PDB entry 8EEB | electron microscopy, 3.90 A resolution | chain A

[Chain A]
Molecule: Phospholipid-transporting ATPase ABCA7
Source organism: Homo sapiens
Notes: EC 7.6.2.1
UniProt: Q8IZY2 (ABCA7_HUMAN); numbering as in UniProt (aligned over 1-2146)
Amino-acid sequence (2146 residues; each row starts with the number of its first residue):
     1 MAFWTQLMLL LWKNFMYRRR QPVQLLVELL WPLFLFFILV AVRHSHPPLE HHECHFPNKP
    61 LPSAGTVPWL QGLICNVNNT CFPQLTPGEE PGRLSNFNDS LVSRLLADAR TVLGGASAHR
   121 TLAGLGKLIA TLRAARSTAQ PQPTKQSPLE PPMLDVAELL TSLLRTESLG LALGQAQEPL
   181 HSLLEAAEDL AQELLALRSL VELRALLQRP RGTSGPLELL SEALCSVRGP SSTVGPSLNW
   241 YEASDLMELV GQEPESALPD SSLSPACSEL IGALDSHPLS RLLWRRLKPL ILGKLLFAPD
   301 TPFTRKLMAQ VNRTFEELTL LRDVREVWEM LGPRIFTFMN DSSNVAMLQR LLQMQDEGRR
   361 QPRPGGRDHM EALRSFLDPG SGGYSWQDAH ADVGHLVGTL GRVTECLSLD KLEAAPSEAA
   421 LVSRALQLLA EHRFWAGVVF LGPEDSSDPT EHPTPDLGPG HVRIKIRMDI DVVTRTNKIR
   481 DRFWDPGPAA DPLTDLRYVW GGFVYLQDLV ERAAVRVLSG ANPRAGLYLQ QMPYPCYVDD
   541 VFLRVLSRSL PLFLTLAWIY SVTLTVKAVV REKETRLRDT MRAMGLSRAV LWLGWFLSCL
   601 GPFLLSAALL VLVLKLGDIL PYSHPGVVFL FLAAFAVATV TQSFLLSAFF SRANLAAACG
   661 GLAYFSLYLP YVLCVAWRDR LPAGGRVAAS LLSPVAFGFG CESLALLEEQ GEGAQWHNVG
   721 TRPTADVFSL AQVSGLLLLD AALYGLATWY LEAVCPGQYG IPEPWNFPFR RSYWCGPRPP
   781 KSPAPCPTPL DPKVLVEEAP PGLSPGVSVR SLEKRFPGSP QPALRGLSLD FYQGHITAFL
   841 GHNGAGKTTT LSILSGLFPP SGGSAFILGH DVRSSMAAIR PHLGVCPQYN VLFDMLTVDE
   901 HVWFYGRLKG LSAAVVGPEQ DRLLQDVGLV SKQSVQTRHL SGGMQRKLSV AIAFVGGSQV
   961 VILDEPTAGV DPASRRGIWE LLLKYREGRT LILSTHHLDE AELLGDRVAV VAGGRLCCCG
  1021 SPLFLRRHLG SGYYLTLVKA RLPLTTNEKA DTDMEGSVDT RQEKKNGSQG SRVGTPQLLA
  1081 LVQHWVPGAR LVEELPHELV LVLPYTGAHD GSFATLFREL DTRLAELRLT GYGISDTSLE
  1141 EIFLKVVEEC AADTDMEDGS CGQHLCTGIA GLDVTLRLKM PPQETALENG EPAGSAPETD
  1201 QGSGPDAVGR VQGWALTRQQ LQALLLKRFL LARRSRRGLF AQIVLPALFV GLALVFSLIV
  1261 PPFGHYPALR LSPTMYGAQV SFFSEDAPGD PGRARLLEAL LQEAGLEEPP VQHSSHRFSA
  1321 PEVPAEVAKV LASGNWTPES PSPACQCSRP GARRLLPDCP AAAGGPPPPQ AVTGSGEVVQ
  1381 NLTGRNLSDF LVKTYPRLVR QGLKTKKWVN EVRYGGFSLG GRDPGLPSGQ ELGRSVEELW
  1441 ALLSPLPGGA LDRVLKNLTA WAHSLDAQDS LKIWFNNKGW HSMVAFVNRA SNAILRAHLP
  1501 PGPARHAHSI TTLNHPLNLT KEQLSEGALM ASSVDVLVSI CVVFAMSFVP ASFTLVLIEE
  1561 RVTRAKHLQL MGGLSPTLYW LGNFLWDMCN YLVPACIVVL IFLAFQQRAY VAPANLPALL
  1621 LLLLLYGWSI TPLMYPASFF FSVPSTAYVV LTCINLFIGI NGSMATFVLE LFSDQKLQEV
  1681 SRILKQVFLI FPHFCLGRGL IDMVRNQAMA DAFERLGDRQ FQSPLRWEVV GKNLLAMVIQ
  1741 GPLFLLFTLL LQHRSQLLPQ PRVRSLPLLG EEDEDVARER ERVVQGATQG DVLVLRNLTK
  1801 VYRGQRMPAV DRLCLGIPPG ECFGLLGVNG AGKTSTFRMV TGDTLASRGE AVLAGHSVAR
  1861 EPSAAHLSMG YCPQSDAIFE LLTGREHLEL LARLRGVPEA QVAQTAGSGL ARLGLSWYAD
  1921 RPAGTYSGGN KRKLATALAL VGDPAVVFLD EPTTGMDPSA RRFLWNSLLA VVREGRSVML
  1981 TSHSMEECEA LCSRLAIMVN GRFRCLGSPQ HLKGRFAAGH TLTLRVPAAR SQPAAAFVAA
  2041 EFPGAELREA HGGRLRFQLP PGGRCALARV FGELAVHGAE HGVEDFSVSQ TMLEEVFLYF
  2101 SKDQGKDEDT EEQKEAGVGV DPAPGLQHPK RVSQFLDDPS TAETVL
Unresolved in the structure: 1-2, 136-176, 226-263, 361-365, 761-792, 1041-1072, 1151-1213, 1757-1773, 2104-2146
Cystine bridges: Cys54-Cys81, Cys75-Cys225, Cys267-Cys406, Cys1345-Cys1359
Glycans and other covalent adducts: N-acetylglucosamine (NAG) linked to Asn78, Asn98, Asn312, Asn340, Asn1335, Asn1381, Asn1386, Asn1457, Asn1518
UniProt features mapped onto this chain:
  - binding site (ATP): Gly841 to Thr848, Gly1827 to Thr1834
  - glycosylation: Asn312 (N-linked (GlcNAc...) asparagine)
  - natural variant: Arg880 (R880Q: In AD9)
What the authors report for this chain:
  - mutagenesis - E965Q/E1951Q: decreased catalytic activity
  - mutagenesis - R475A/K478A/R482A: decreased catalytic activity on liposomes
  - mutagenesis - R475A/K478A/R482A: unchanged expression

[Overview]
N-acetylglucosamine is covalently linked to Asn78, Asn98, Asn312, Asn340, Asn1335 and Asn1381 and 3 more.
UniProt lists 16 ATP-binding residues. The paper reports that E965Q/E1951Q reduce catalytic activity;
R475A/K478A/R482A reduce catalytic activity on liposomes.
Chain A is Phospholipid-transporting ATPase ABCA7 (Homo sapiens); the structure, Cryo-EM structure of human
ABCA7 in Digitonin, was determined by electron microscopy (same publication as 8EDW, 8EE6 and 8EOP).
